PDB entry 5DKS | X-ray diffraction, 2.60 A resolution | chains A and B of the 4 polymer chains in the assembly

Chain A (and B):
Molecule: Estrogen receptor
Source organism: Homo sapiens
Notes: fragment: ligand-binding domain; chain B of this document is another copy of the same molecule, construct and numbering; everything in this record applies to it too
UniProt: P03372 (ESR1_HUMAN); residue numbers follow UniProt; this construct covers 298-554
Chain sequence (257 residues; each row starts with the number of its first residue):
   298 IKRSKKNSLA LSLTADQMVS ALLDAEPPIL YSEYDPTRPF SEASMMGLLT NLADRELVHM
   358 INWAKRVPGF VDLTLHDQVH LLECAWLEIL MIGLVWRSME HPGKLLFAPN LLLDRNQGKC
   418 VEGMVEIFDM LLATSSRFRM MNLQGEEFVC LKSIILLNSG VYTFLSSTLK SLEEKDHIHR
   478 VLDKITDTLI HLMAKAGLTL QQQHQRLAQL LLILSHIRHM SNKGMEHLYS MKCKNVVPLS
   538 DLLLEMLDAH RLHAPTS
Not modelled in the structure: 298-304, 331-335, 462-470, 529-533, 549-554 (chain B: 298-306, 418-420, 462-468, 530-534, 549-554)
Construct notes: engineered mutation Ser537 (Tyr in P03372)
Ligand contacts: 5C6 (4,4'-{2-[3-(naphthalen-1-ylamino)phenyl]but-1-ene-1,1-diyl}diphenol): Met342, Met343, Leu346, Thr347, Leu349, Ala350, Glu353, Trp383, Leu384, Leu387, Met388, Leu391, Arg394, Phe404, Gly415, Lys416, Val418, Met421, Ile424, Phe425, Leu428, Gly521, Leu525, Leu536, Leu540

Chain A / chain B interface:
Contacting residue pairs (58; chain A residue first):
  Ala430(A) - Tyr459(B)
  Arg434(A) - Tyr459(B)  hydrogen bond
  Arg434(A) - His476(B)  hydrogen bond
  Ile451(A) - Leu509(B)  hydrophobic
  Asn455(A) - Leu509(B)
  Asn455(A) - Ser512(B)
  Asn455(A) - His513(B)  hydrogen bond (backbone-side chain)
  Ser456(A) - His513(B)
  Tyr459(A) - Ala430(B)
  Tyr459(A) - Arg434(B)  hydrogen bond
  Tyr459(A) - Ile510(B)
  Tyr459(A) - His513(B)
  His476(A) - Arg434(B)  hydrogen bond
  Asp480(A) - Gln502(B)
  Asp480(A) - Gln506(B)  hydrogen bond
  Thr483(A) - His501(B)
  Thr483(A) - Ala505(B)
  Asp484(A) - Gln498(B)  hydrogen bond
  Asp484(A) - Gln502(B)  hydrogen bond
  Ile487(A) - His501(B)
  Leu497(A) - Leu497(B)  hydrophobic
  Gln498(A) - Asp484(B)  hydrogen bond
  His501(A) - Thr483(B)
  His501(A) - Ile487(B)
  His501(A) - His501(B)  hydrogen bond
  His501(A) - Leu504(B)
  Gln502(A) - Asp480(B)
  Gln502(A) - Thr483(B)
  Gln502(A) - Asp484(B)  hydrogen bond
  Leu504(A) - His501(B)
  Ala505(A) - Thr483(B)
  Ala505(A) - Leu508(B)  hydrophobic
  Gln506(A) - Asp480(B)  hydrogen bond
  Leu508(A) - Ala505(B)  hydrophobic
  Leu509(A) - Ile451(B)  hydrophobic
  Leu509(A) - Asn455(B)
  Leu509(A) - Leu511(B)  hydrophobic
  Ile510(A) - Tyr459(B)
  Leu511(A) - Leu509(B)  hydrophobic
  Leu511(A) - Ser512(B)
  Ser512(A) - Asn455(B)
  Ser512(A) - Leu511(B)
  Ser512(A) - Arg515(B)  hydrogen bond
  His513(A) - Asn455(B)  hydrogen bond (side chain-backbone)
  His513(A) - Ser456(B)  hydrogen bond (side chain-backbone)
  His513(A) - Tyr459(B)
  His513(A) - Thr460(B)
  His513(A) - Arg515(B)  hydrogen bond
  Arg515(A) - Ser512(B)  hydrogen bond
  Arg515(A) - His513(B)  hydrogen bond
  Arg515(A) - His516(B)  hydrogen bond
  His516(A) - Arg515(B)  hydrogen bond
  His516(A) - Asn519(B)  hydrogen bond
  Asn519(A) - His516(B)  hydrogen bond
  Asn519(A) - Asn519(B)
  Lys520(A) - His547(B)
  Glu523(A) - Tyr526(B)  hydrogen bond
  His547(A) - Lys520(B)
Also at the interface, not in a pair above, chain A (35 interface residues in all): Gly457, Val458, Thr460, Leu479, Gln500
Also at the interface, not in a pair above, chain B (35 interface residues in all): Met427, Gly457, Val458, Leu479

Summary:
Chain A and chain B each contribute 35 residues to their interface; the contacts include 23 hydrogen bonds.
Among the polar pairs are Arg434(A)-Tyr459(B), Arg434(A)-His476(B) and Asn455(A)-His513(B). Chain A binds
compound 5C6.
Both chains are Estrogen receptor (Homo sapiens). Entry 5DKS (Crystal Structure of the ER-alpha Ligand-binding
Domain in complex with a 2-naphthylamino-substituted, ethyl, triaryl-ethylene derivative
4,4'-{2-[3-(naphthalen-1-ylamino)phenyl]but-1-ene-1,1-diyl}diphenol) was determined by X-ray diffraction
together with 4ZN7, 4ZNH, 4ZNS, 4ZNT, 4ZNU, 4ZNV and 50 further entries from the same study.
